Entry 7FJM (electron microscopy, 3.30 A resolution); this record covers chain A.

== Chain A ==
Protein: Polyamine-transporting ATPase 13A2
Source organism: Homo sapiens
Notes: EC 7.6.2.-
UniProt: Q9NQ11 (AT132_HUMAN); numbering as in UniProt; present here: 1-582, 610-779, 784-1180
Chain sequence (1149 residues; each row starts with the number of its first residue; note: 31 numbers in that range are skipped by the numbering (no residue carries them; nothing is unmodelled there)):
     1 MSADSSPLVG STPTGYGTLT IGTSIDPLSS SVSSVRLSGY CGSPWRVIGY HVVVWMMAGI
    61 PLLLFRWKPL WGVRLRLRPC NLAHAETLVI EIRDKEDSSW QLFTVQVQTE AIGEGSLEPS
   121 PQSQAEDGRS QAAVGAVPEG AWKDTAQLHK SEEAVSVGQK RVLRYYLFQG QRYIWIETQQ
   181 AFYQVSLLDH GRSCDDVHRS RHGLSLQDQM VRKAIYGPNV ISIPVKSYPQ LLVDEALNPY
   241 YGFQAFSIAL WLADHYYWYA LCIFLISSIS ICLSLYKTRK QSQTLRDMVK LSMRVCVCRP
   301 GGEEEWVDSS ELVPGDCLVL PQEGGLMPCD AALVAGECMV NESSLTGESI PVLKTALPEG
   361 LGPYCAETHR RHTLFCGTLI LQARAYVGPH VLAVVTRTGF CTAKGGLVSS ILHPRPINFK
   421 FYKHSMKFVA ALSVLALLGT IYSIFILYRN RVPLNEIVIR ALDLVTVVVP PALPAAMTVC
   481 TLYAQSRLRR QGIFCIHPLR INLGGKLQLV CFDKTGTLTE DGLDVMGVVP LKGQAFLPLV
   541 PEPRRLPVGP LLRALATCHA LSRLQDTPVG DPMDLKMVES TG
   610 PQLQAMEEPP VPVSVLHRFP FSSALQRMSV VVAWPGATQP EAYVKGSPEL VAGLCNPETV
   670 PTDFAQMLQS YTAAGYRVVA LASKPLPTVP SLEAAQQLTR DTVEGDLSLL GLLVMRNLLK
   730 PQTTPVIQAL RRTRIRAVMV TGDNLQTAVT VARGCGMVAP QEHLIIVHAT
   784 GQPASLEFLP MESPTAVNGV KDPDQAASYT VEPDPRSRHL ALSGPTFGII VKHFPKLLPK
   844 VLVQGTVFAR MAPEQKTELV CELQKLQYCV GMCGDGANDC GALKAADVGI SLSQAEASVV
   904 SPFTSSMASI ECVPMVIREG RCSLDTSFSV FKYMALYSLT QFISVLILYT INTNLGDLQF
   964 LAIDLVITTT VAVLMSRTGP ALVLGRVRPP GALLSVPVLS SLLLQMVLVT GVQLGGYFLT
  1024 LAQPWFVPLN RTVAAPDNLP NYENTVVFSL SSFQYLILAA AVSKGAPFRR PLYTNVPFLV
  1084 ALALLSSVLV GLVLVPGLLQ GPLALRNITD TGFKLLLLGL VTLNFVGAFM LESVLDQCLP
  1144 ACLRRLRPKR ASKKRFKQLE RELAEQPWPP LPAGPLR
Disordered / not traced: 1-59, 72-112, 126-139, 361-364, 614-619, 697-707, 797-819, 1099-1100, 1146-1154, 1174-1180
Cystine bridges: Cys298-Cys317
UniProt features mapped onto this chain:
  - active site: Asp513 (4-aspartylphosphate intermediate)
  - binding site (Mg(2+)): Asp878, Asp882
  - modified residue: Ser151 (Phosphoserine)
  - glycosylation (N-linked (GlcNAc...) asparagine): Asn1033, Asn1110
What the authors report for this chain:
  - mutagenesis - D513A: decreased catalytic activity
  - mutagenesis - K160A/R161A: abolished catalytic activity on PA
  - mutagenesis - K160A/R161A: unchanged expression
  - catalytic residues: Asp513

== Summary ==
Curated annotation (UniProt) lists active-site residue Asp513 and Mg2+-binding residues Asp878 and Asp882.
From the paper: the catalytic residue Asp513; D513A reduces catalytic activity.
Chain A is Polyamine-transporting ATPase 13A2 (Homo sapiens); the structure, Cryo EM structure of lysosomal
ATPase, was determined by electron microscopy together with 7FJP and 7FJQ from the same study.
